PDB entry 7P3Q | electron microscopy, 3.12 A resolution | chains D and F of the 8 polymer chains in the assembly

# Chain D (and F)
Molecule: Transcriptional repressor NrdR
Source organism: Streptomyces coelicolor A3(2)
Notes: chain F of this document is another copy of the same molecule, construct and numbering; everything in this record applies to it too
UniProt: O69980 (NRDR_STRCO); residues 1-182 here = UniProt positions 1-182
Chain sequence (195 residues; row label = number of the first residue in the row):
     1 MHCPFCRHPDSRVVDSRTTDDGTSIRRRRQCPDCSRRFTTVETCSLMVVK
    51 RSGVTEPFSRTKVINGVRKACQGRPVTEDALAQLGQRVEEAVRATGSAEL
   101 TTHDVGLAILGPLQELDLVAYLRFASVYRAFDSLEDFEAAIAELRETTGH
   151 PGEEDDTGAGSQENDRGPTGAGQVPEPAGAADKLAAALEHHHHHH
Unresolved in the structure: 148-195
Differences from the reference sequence: expression tag (183-195)
Swiss-Prot annotation at these positions:
  - zinc finger: Cys-3 to Cys-34
  - mutagenesis: Cys-3 (C3A: 7-fold reduction in the amount of zinc bound. No binding to nrdABS and nrdRJ promoters), Lys-50 to Arg-51 (Loss of ATP/dATP binding. Weak binding to nrdABS and nrdRJ promoters)
From the paper describing this entry:
  - binding site for the ligand ATP: Lys-50, Arg-51, Glu-56
  - binding site for 2'-deoxyadenosine 5'-triphosphate: Lys-62, Lys-69, Phe-124, Val-127, Tyr-128

# Interface between chain D and chain F
Residue-residue contacts (9):
  Met-47(D) with Ser-52(F)
  Ser-52(D) with Met-47(F)
  Gly-53(D) with Thr-55(F), hydrogen bond (backbone-side chain)
  Val-54(D) with Thr-55(F); Pro-57(F)
  Thr-55(D) with Gly-53(F), hydrogen bond (side chain-backbone); Val-54(F); Thr-55(F), hydrogen bond (side chain-backbone)
  Pro-57(D) with Val-54(F)
Interface residues without a listed pair, chain D (7 interface residues in all): Glu-56
Interface residues without a listed pair, chain F (7 interface residues in all): Glu-56

# Summary
The chain D/chain F interface involves 7 residues from each chain; the contacts include 3 hydrogen bonds.
Among the polar pairs are Gly-53(D)/Thr-55(F) and Thr-55(D)/Thr-55(F). From the paper: a binding site for
2'-deoxyadenosine 5'-triphosphate at Lys-62(D), Lys-69(D) and Phe-124(D) among others; a binding site for the
ligand ATP at Lys-50(D), Arg-51(D) and Glu-56(D).
Both chains are Transcriptional repressor NrdR (Streptomyces coelicolor A3(2)). Entry 7P3Q (Streptomyces
coelicolor dATP/ATP-loaded NrdR octamer) was determined by electron microscopy, deposited together with 7P37
and 7P3F.
